Entry 3L72 (X-ray diffraction, 3.06 A resolution); this record covers chains C and F of the 20 polymer chains in the assembly.

Chain C:
Name: Cytochrome B
Organism: Gallus gallus
Notes: EC 1.10.2.2
Reference sequence: P18946 (CYB_CHICK); residues 1-380 here = UniProt positions 1-380
Sequence (380 residues; row label = number of the first residue in the row):
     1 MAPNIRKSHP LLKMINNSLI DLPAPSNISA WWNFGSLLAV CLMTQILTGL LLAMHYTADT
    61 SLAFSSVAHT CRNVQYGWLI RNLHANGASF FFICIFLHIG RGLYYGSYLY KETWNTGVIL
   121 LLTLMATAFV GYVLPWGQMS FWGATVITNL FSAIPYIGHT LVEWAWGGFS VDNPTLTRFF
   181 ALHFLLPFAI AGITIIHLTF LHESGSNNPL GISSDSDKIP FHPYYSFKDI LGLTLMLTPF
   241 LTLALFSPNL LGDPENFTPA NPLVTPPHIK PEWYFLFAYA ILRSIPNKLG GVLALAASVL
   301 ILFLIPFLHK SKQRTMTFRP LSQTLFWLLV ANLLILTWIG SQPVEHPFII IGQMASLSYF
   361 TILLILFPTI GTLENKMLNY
Metal / ion sites: heme Fe site 1: His-84, His-183; heme Fe site 2: His-98, His-197
Ligand contacts:
  - heme (HEM), molecule 1: Trp-32, Phe-34, Gly-35, Ser-36, Leu-38, Ala-39, Phe-91, Ile-95, His-98, Ile-99, Arg-101, Ser-107, Tyr-108, Tyr-110, Thr-113, Trp-114, Gly-117, Val-118, Leu-120, Leu-121, Thr-194, His-197, Leu-198, Leu-201, Ser-206, Asn-207, Leu-302
  - heme (HEM), molecule 2: Leu-42, Gln-45, Ile-46, Gly-49, Leu-50, Leu-52, Ala-53, Tyr-56, Val-67, Arg-81, His-84, Ala-85, Ala-88, Phe-91, Leu-124, Thr-127, Ala-128, Gly-131, Tyr-132, Leu-134, Pro-135, Phe-180, His-183, Phe-184, Pro-187, Ile-190, Tyr-274
  - IKR (methyl (2E)-{2-[(4-iodo-2,5-dimethylphenoxy)methyl]phenyl}(methoxyimino)ethanoate): Met-125, Ala-128, Phe-129, Tyr-132, Val-133, Met-139, Ser-140, Gly-143, Ala-144, Ile-147, Ile-269, Lys-270, Pro-271, Glu-272, Tyr-274, Phe-275, Ala-278, Tyr-279, Leu-295
  - UQ (Coenzyme Q10, (2Z,6E,10Z,14E,18E,22E,26Z)-isomer): Ser-18, Leu-19, Leu-22, Pro-23, Ala-24, Ile-28, Trp-32, Ser-36, Ala-39, Met-43, Leu-198, Leu-201, His-202, Ser-206, Phe-221, Tyr-225, Asp-229
Swiss-Prot annotation at these positions:
  - binding site (heme b): His-84, His-98, His-183, His-197
  - binding site (a ubiquinone): His-202

Chain F:
Name: Mitochondrial ubiquinol-cytochrome C reductase 14 kDa protein
Organism: Gallus gallus
Notes: EC 1.10.2.2
Reference sequence: D0VX30 (D0VX30_CHICK); residue numbers follow UniProt; this construct covers 1-110
Sequence (110 residues; each row starts with the number of its first residue):
     1 AARATVAGGG RLMDRIRKWY YNAAGFNKYG LMRDDTLYED DDVKEALKRL PEDLYNERMF
    61 RIKRALDLSL KHRILPKEQW VKYEEDKPYL EPYLKEVIRE RLEREAWNKK
Not modelled in the structure: 1-9

Interface between chain C and chain F:
Residue-residue contacts - 43 pairs, chain C then chain F:
  Ser-26(C) with Leu-70(F)
  Asn-27(C) with Leu-66(F); Ser-69(F); Leu-70(F)
  Leu-109(C) with Tyr-38(F)
  Leu-210(C) with Ala-65(F)
  Ile-212(C) with Asp-35(F); Thr-36(F); Ile-62(F), hydrophobic
  Ser-213(C) with Glu-39(F); Ile-62(F); Leu-66(F)
  Ser-214(C) with Leu-66(F)
  Ser-216(C) with Met-59(F); Lys-63(F), hydrogen bond (backbone-side chain)
  Asp-217(C) with Lys-63(F), salt bridge; Leu-66(F)
  Lys-312(C) with Leu-37(F); Tyr-38(F), hydrogen bond (backbone-backbone)
  Gln-313(C) with Thr-36(F), hydrogen bond
  Arg-314(C) with Tyr-38(F)
  Phe-318(C) with Tyr-20(F), hydrogen bond (backbone-side chain); Ala-24(F); Gly-25(F); Phe-26(F), hydrophobic; Tyr-29(F), hydrophobic; Leu-31(F), hydrophobic
  Arg-319(C) with Tyr-20(F)
  Pro-320(C) with Tyr-20(F); Ala-23(F), hydrophobic; Ala-24(F)
  Glu-374(C) with Tyr-20(F)
  Met-377(C) with Arg-17(F); Trp-19(F), hydrophobic; Tyr-20(F), hydrophobic
  Leu-378(C) with Tyr-20(F), hydrophobic; Arg-33(F), hydrogen bond (backbone-side chain)
  Asn-379(C) with Arg-17(F), hydrogen bond; Arg-33(F), hydrogen bond (backbone-side chain); Glu-91(F)
  Tyr-380(C) with Arg-33(F), hydrogen bond; Asp-34(F), hydrogen bond; Leu-37(F)
Also at the interface, not in a pair above, chain C (26 interface residues in all): Asn-208, Pro-209, Gly-211, Thr-317, Leu-321, Lys-376
Also at the interface, not in a pair above, chain F (25 interface residues in all): Ile-16

Summary:
Chain C and chain F form an interface of 26 and 25 residues respectively, with 9 hydrogen bonds and 1 salt
bridge. Polar contacts include Asp-217(C)/Lys-63(F), Ser-216(C)/Lys-63(F) and Gln-313(C)/Thr-36(F). Chain C
binds heme, compound IKR and compound UQ.
Chain C is Cytochrome B and chain F is Mitochondrial ubiquinol-cytochrome C reductase 14 kDa protein, both
from Gallus gallus; the structure, Chicken cytochrome BC1 complex with kresoxim-I-dimethyl bound, was
determined by X-ray diffraction.
